Entry 6XBG (X-ray diffraction, 1.45 A resolution); this record covers chains A and C of the 4 polymer chains in the assembly.

== Chain A ==
Name: 3C-like proteinase
From: Severe acute respiratory syndrome coronavirus 2
Notes: EC 3.4.22.69
UniProtKB: P0DTD1 (R1AB_SARS2); residues 1-306 here correspond to UniProt positions 3264-3569 (UniProt number = residue number + 3263)
Chain sequence (308 residues; each row starts with the number of its first residue; numbers below 1 keep their minus sign (His-1 is residue -1)):
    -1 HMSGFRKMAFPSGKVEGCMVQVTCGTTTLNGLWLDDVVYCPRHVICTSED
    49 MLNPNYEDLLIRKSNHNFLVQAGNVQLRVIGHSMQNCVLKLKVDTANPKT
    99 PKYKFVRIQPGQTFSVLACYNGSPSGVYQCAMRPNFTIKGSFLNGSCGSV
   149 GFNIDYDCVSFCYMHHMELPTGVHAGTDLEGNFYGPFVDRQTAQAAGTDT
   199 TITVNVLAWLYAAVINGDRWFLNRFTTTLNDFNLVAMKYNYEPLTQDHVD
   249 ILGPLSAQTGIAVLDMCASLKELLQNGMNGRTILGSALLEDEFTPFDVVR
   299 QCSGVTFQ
Disordered / not traced: -1 to 1, 302-306
Differences from the reference sequence: expression tag (-1 to 0)
UniProt features mapped onto this chain:
  - active site: His41 (For 3CL-PRO activity), Cys145 (Nucleophile)
  - site: Gln306 (Cleavage)
  - cross-link (Glycyl lysine isopeptide (Lys-Gly)): Lys5 (interchain with G-Cter in ubiquitin), Lys90 (interchain with G-Cter in ubiquitin)
Reported in the primary citation:
  - binding site for inhibitor UAW246 (chain C): His41
  - catalytic residues: His41
  - conformationally variable residues (loop rearrangement): Gln189 to Ala191
  - binding site for inhibitor UAW246: Glu166, Gln189
  - binding site for inhibitor UAW246: Asn142 (from molecular simulation)

== Chain C ==
Name: inhibitor UAW246
Chain sequence (4 residues; numbered 1 to 4; the number before each row is that of its first residue):
     1 XLXX
Modified positions: P6S (benzyl hydrogen carbonate) at position 1; UZ4 ((2R,3S)-3-amino-2-hydroxy-4-[(3S)-2-oxopyrrolidin-3-yl]butanoic acid) at position 3; UZ1 (cyclopropanamine) at position 4

== Interface between chain A and chain C ==
Contacting residue pairs (25):
  Thr26(A) - UZ1_4(C)
  His41(A) - Leu2(C)
  His41(A) - UZ4_3(C)
  Met49(A) - Leu2(C)  hydrophobic
  Phe140(A) - UZ4_3(C)
  Leu141(A) - UZ4_3(C)
  Asn142(A) - UZ4_3(C)
  Gly143(A) - UZ4_3(C)  hydrogen bond (backbone-backbone)
  Gly143(A) - UZ1_4(C)
  Ser144(A) - UZ4_3(C)  hydrogen bond (backbone-backbone)
  Cys145(A) - UZ4_3(C)  covalent bond
  Cys145(A) - UZ1_4(C)
  His163(A) - UZ4_3(C)
  His164(A) - Leu2(C)
  His164(A) - UZ4_3(C)  hydrogen bond (backbone-backbone)
  Met165(A) - P6S_1(C)
  Glu166(A) - P6S_1(C)
  Glu166(A) - UZ4_3(C)
  Pro168(A) - P6S_1(C)
  His172(A) - UZ4_3(C)
  Asp187(A) - Leu2(C)
  Gln189(A) - P6S_1(C)
  Gln189(A) - Leu2(C)  hydrogen bond (side chain-backbone)
  Thr190(A) - P6S_1(C)
  Ala191(A) - P6S_1(C)
Interface residues without a listed pair, chain A (23 interface residues in all): Thr25, Leu27, Tyr54, Arg188

== Overview ==
23 residues of chain A face 4 of chain C across their interface; the contacts include 1 covalent bond and 4
hydrogen bonds. Among the polar pairs are Gln189(A)-Leu2(C), Gly143(A)-UZ4_3(C) and Ser144(A)-UZ4_3(C). The
paper reports the catalytic residue His41(A); a binding site for inhibitor UAW246 at Glu166(A), Gln189(A) and
Asn142(A).
Chain A is 3C-like proteinase (Severe acute respiratory syndrome coronavirus 2) and chain C is inhibitor
UAW246; the structure, Crystal structure of the SARS-CoV-2 (COVID-19) main protease in complex with inhibitor
UAW246, was determined by X-ray diffraction together with 6XFN, 6XA4, 6XBH and 6XBI from the same study.
